2JE9 - chains A and B of the 4 polymer chains in the assembly; structure by X-ray diffraction, 2.10 A resolution.

[Chain A (and B)]
Protein: Lectin alpha chain
Organism: Dioclea grandiflora
Notes: chain B of this document is another copy of the same molecule, construct and numbering; everything in this record applies to it too
UniProt: P08902 (LECA_DIOGR); residues 3-239 here correspond to UniProt positions 1-237 (UniProt number = residue number - 2)
Amino-acid sequence (239 residues; numbered 1 to 239; the number before each row is that of its first residue):
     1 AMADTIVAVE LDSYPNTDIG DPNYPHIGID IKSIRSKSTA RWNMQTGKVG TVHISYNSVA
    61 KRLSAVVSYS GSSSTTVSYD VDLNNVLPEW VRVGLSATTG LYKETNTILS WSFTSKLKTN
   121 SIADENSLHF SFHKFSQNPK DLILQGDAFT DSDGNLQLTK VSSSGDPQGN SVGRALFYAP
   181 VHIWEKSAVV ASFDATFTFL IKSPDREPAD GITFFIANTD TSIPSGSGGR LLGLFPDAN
Disordered / not traced: 1
Differences from the reference sequence: expression tag (1-2); conflict Gln157 (Glu155 in P08902), Lys186 (Ser184 in P08902)
Ion coordination: Mn2+: Glu10, Asp12, Asp21, His26; Ca2+: Asp12, Tyr14, Asn16, Asp21
Small-molecule neighbours: 5-bromo-4-chloro-1H-indol-3-yl mannoside (XMM; 5-bromo-4-chloro-1H-indol-3-yl alpha-D-mannopyranoside): Tyr14, Asn16, Gly100, Leu101, Tyr102, Ala209, Asp210, Gly228, Gly229, Arg230
Swiss-Prot annotation at these positions:
  - binding site (Mn(2+)): Glu10, Asp12, Asp21, His26, Ser36
  - binding site (Ca(2+)): Asp12, Tyr14, Asn16, Asp21, Asp210
  - binding site (a carbohydrate): Tyr14, Leu101, Tyr102, Arg230
Reported in the primary citation:
  - self-association interface (contacts with another copy of this molecule): His53, Arg62, His133
  - self-association interface (contacts with another copy of this molecule): Asn57 (by similarity / conservation)

[Chain A / chain B interface]
Contacting residue pairs (48; chain A residue first):
  Trp90(A) with Asn138(B), hydrogen bond (side chain-backbone); Lys140(B); Asp141(B)
  Arg92(A) with Tyr178(B)
  Ala123(A) with His133(B); Lys134(B), hydrogen bond (backbone-side chain)
  Asp124(A) with His133(B); Lys134(B)
  Glu125(A) with Phe132(B); His133(B), hydrogen bond (backbone-backbone)
  Asn126(A) with Ser131(B); Phe132(B); Asp141(B)
  Ser127(A) with His129(B); Phe130(B); Ser131(B), hydrogen bond (backbone-backbone)
  Leu128(A) with His129(B); Phe177(B), hydrophobic
  His129(A) with Ser127(B); Leu128(B); His129(B), hydrogen bond (backbone-backbone)
  Phe130(A) with Ser127(B)
  Ser131(A) with Asn126(B); Ser127(B), hydrogen bond (backbone-backbone)
  Phe132(A) with Glu125(B); Asn126(B)
  His133(A) with Ile122(B); Ala123(B); Asp124(B); Glu125(B), hydrogen bond (backbone-backbone)
  Lys134(A) with Ala123(B)
  Ser136(A) with Trp90(B)
  Asn138(A) with Trp90(B)
  Lys140(A) with Trp90(B); Pro180(B); Thr219(B)
  Asp141(A) with Trp90(B); Pro180(B)
  Phe177(A) with Leu128(B), hydrophobic; Ala179(B), hydrophobic
  Tyr178(A) with Arg92(B); Tyr178(B), hydrophobic; Ala179(B), hydrophobic
  Ala179(A) with Phe177(B), hydrophobic; Tyr178(B), hydrophobic
  Pro180(A) with Lys140(B); Asp141(B)
  His182(A) with Ser136(B)
Also at the interface, not in a pair above, chain A (26 interface residues in all): Ile122, Pro139, Thr219
Also at the interface, not in a pair above, chain B (26 interface residues in all): Pro139, His182

[Overview]
Chain A and chain B each contribute 26 residues to their interface, with 7 hydrogen bonds. Among the polar
pairs are Trp90(A)-Asn138(B), Ala123(A)-Lys134(B) and Glu125(A)-His133(B). Bound to chain A:
5-bromo-4-chloro-1H-indol-3-yl mannoside. The paper reports a self-association interface involving His53(A),
Arg62(A) and His133(A) among others.
Both chains are Lectin alpha chain (Dioclea grandiflora). Entry 2JE9 (Crystal structure of recombinant dioclea
grandiflora lectin complexed with 5-bromo-4-chloro-3-indolyl-a-D-mannose) was determined by X-ray diffraction,
deposited together with 2JDZ, 2JE7 and 2JEC.
